Entry 7M3T (X-ray diffraction, 3.20 A resolution); this record covers chains GG and ll of the 39 polymer chains in the assembly.

Chain GG:
Protein: Coat protein
Source organism: Satellite tobacco mosaic virus
UniProtKB: P17574 (COAT_STMV); numbering as in UniProt (aligned over 1-159)
Sequence (159 residues; row label = number of the first residue in the row):
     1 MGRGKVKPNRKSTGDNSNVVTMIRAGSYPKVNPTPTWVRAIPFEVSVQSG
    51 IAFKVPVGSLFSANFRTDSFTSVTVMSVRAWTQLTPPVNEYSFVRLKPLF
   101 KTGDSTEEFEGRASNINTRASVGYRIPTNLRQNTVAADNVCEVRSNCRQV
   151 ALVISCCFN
Disordered / not traced: 1-15

Chain ll:
Molecule: 11-nt RNA strand
Source organism: Satellite tobacco mosaic virus
Sequence (11 nucleotides; numbered 184 to 194; the number before each row is that of its first residue):
   184 UUUUUUUUUUU
Disordered / not traced: 189-194

Chain GG / chain ll interface:
Residue-residue contacts (9; chain GG residue first):
  Pro29(GG) with U188(ll), phosphate contact
  Lys30(GG) with U187(ll), phosphate contact
  Val31(GG) with U187(ll), phosphate contact
  Asn32(GG) with U186(ll), phosphate contact; U187(ll), phosphate contact
  Pro35(GG) with U185(ll), base contact
  Thr36(GG) with U184(ll), base contact; U185(ll), hydrogen bond to the sugar
  Val38(GG) with U184(ll), hydrogen bond to the base
Interface residues without a listed pair, chain GG (8 interface residues in all): Trp37

In short:
8 residues of chain GG face 5 of chain ll across their interface, with 2 hydrogen bonds. Polar contacts
include Val38(GG)-U184(ll) and Thr36(GG)-U185(ll).
Here chain GG is Coat protein and chain ll is an 11-nt RNA strand, both from Satellite tobacco mosaic virus.
Entry 7M3T (Crystallographic structure of a cubic crystal of STMV (80.7 degree rotation about 111) grown from
chloride) was determined by X-ray diffraction (same publication as 5BKL, 5BKN, 7M2T, 7M2V, 7M50 and 7M57).
